Entry 4V1V (X-ray diffraction, 3.01 A resolution); this record covers chains B and D of the 4 polymer chains in the assembly.

[Chain B]
Protein: LYND
Organism: Lyngbya aestuarii
Reference sequence: A0YXD2 (A0YXD2_LYNSP); residue numbers follow UniProt; this construct covers 1-775
Amino-acid sequence (775 residues; each row starts with the number of its first residue):
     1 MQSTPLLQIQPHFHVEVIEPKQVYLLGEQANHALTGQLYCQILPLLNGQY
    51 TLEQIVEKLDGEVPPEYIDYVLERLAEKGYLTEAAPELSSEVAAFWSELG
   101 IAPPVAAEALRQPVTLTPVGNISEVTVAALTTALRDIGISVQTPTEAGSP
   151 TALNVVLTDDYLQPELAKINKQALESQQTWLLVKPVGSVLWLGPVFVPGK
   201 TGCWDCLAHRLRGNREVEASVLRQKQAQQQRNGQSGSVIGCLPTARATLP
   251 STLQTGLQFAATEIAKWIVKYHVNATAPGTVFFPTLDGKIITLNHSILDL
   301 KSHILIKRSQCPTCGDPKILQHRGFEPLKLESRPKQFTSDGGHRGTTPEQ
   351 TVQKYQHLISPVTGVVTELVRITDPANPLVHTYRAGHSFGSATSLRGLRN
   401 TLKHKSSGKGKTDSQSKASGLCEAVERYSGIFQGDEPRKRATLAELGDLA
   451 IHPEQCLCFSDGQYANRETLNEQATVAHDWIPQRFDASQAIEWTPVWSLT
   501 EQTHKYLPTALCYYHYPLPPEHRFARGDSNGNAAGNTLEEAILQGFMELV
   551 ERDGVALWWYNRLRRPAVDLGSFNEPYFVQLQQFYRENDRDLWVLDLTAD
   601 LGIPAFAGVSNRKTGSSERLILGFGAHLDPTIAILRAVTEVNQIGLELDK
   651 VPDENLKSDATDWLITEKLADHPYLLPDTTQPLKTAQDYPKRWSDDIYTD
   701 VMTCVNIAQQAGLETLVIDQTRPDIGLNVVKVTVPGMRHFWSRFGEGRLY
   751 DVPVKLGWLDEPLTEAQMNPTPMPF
Not modelled in the structure: 1-4, 144-150, 230-239, 335-341
Reported in the primary citation:
  - mutagenesis - K409E: decreased catalytic activity on PatE'
  - mutagenesis - K409A: decreased catalytic activity on 500 muM ATP
  - mutagenesis - R427E, R636A, R636E: decreased catalytic activity
  - mutagenesis - R636A, R636E: abolished binding to AMP
  - mutagenesis - R427E, R636E: abolished binding to ATP
  - mutagenesis - R427E: unchanged binding to AMP
  - mutagenesis - E423R: abolished catalytic activity
  - mutagenesis - Y67D: decreased binding to LYND (chain D)

[Chain D]
Protein: LYND
Organism: Uncultured prochloron sp
Amino-acid sequence (64 residues; numbered 1 to 64; the number before each row is that of its first residue):
     1 MDKKNILPQQGQPVIRLTAGQLSSQLAELSEEALGDAGLEASKITACITF
    51 AAYDGELEHHHHHH
Not modelled in the structure: 1-21, 35-64
Reported in the primary citation:
  - mutagenesis - L29R, E31R: decreased catalytic activity with LYND (chain B)

[How chain B and chain D interact]
Pairs across the interface (27; chain B residue first):
  Lys21(B) - Glu28(D)
  Asn31(B) - Ala33(D)
  Asn31(B) - Leu34(D)  hydrogen bond (backbone-backbone)
  His32(B) - Glu32(D)
  His32(B) - Ala33(D)
  Ala33(B) - Glu31(D)
  Ala33(B) - Glu32(D)  hydrogen bond (backbone-backbone)
  Ala33(B) - Leu34(D)  hydrophobic
  Leu34(B) - Ser30(D)
  Leu34(B) - Glu31(D)
  Thr35(B) - Glu28(D)
  Thr35(B) - Leu29(D)
  Thr35(B) - Ser30(D)  hydrogen bond
  Gly36(B) - Glu28(D)
  Gly36(B) - Leu29(D)
  Gln37(B) - Glu28(D)  hydrogen bond (backbone-side chain)
  Leu38(B) - Gln25(D)
  Leu38(B) - Leu26(D)  hydrophobic
  Tyr39(B) - Ser30(D)
  Tyr39(B) - Glu31(D)  hydrogen bond
  Tyr67(B) - Ser23(D)  hydrogen bond
  Tyr67(B) - Leu26(D)  hydrophobic
  Tyr70(B) - Leu26(D)  hydrophobic
  Val71(B) - Leu29(D)  hydrophobic
  Arg74(B) - Leu29(D)  hydrogen bond (side chain-backbone)
  Arg74(B) - Glu31(D)  salt bridge
  Tyr80(B) - Glu31(D)
Interface residues without a listed pair, chain B (16 interface residues in all): Lys78
From the paper, about this interface:
  - specific contacts: Arg74(B)-Glu31(D)
  - hot spots on chain B (mutagenesis) - R74E: abolished binding to LYND (chain D)
  - hot spots on chain B (mutagenesis) - R399E: decreased binding to LYND (chain D)
  - hot spots on chain D (mutagenesis) - L26R, L29R, E31R: abolished binding to LYND (chain B)
  - hot spots on chain D (mutagenesis) - E32R: decreased binding to LYND (chain B)

[Overview]
16 residues of chain B and 10 residues of chain D are in contact, with 7 hydrogen bonds and 1 salt bridge.
Among the polar pairs are Arg74(B)-Glu31(D), Thr35(B)-Ser30(D) and Gln37(B)-Glu28(D). The authors report a
contact between Arg74(B) and Glu31(D). From the paper: R427E, R636A and R636E of chain B reduce catalytic
activity; L26R, L29R and E31R of chain D abolish binding to LYND (chain B); 13 substitutions were tested in
all.
Chain B is LYND (Lyngbya aestuarii) and chain D is LYND (Uncultured prochloron sp); the structure,
Heterocyclase in complex with substrate and Cofactor, was determined by X-ray diffraction together with 4V1T
and 4V1U from the same study.
